5WCU - chains D and I of the 11 polymer chains in the assembly; structure by X-ray diffraction, 5.53 A resolution (low resolution: residue-level contacts below are approximate; hydrogen-bond / salt-bridge calls are withheld).

# Chain D
Molecule: Histone H2B
Source organism: Drosophila melanogaster
UniProtKB: P02283 (H2B_DROME); residues 28-121 here correspond to UniProt positions 29-122 (UniProt number = residue number + 1)
Chain sequence (94 residues; each row starts with the number of its first residue):
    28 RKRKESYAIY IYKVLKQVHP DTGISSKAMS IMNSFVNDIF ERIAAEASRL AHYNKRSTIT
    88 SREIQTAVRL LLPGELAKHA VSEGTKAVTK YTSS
Swiss-Prot annotation at these positions:
  - modified residue (N6-succinyllysine): Lys-43, Lys-113, Lys-117
  - glycosylation: Ser-109 (O-linked (GlcNAc) serine)
  - cross-link: Lys-117 (Glycyl lysine isopeptide (Lys-Gly) (interchain with G-Cter in ubiquitin))

# Chain I
Molecule: 167-nt DNA strand
Sequence (167 nucleotides; each row starts with the number of its first residue):
     1 ATCGGCCGCC ATCGAGAATC CCGGTGCCGA GGCCGCTCAA TTGGTCGTAG ACAGCTCTAG
    61 CACCGCTTAA ACGCACGTAC GCGCTGTCCC CCGCGTTTTA ACCGCCAAGG GGATTACTCC
   121 CTAGTCTCCA GGCACGTGTC AGATATATAC ATCCGATGCA TGTAGAT
Unresolved in the structure: 165-167

# Chain D / chain I interface
Residue-residue contacts (18):
  Lys-29(D) with DT114(I); DT115(I)
  Arg-30(D) with DC36(I); DT37(I); DC38(I)
  Glu-32(D) with DA39(I)
  Tyr-39(D) with DG31(I); DG32(I)
  Gly-50(D) with DG31(I)
  Ile-51(D) with DA30(I); DG31(I)
  Ser-52(D) with DA30(I)
  Ser-53(D) with DA30(I)
  Arg-83(D) with DG50(I)
  Ser-84(D) with DA49(I); DG50(I)
  Thr-85(D) with DA49(I); DG50(I)
Other interface residues (no listed pair), chain I (12 interface residues in all): DA51

# Summary
11 residues of chain D and 12 residues of chain I are in contact.
Chain D is Histone H2B (Drosophila melanogaster) and chain I is a 167-nt DNA strand; the structure, Crystal
structure of 167 bp nucleosome bound to the globular domain of linker histone H5, was determined by X-ray
diffraction.
